Entry 7M0U (X-ray diffraction, 3.09 A resolution); this record covers chains A and B.

Chain A:
Protein: Serine/threonine-protein kinase B-raf
Organism: Homo sapiens
Notes: EC 2.7.11.1
UniProtKB: P15056 (BRAF_HUMAN); numbering as in UniProt (aligned over 445-723)
Sequence (283 residues; row label = number of the first residue in the row):
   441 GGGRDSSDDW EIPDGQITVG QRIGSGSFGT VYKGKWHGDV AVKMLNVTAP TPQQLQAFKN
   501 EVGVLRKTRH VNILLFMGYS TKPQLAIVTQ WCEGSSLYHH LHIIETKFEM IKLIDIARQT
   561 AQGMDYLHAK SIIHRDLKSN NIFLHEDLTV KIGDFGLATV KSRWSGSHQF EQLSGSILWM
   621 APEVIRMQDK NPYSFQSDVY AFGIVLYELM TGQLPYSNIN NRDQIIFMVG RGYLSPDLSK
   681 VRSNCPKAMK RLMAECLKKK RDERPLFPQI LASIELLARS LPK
Not modelled in the structure: 441-448, 723
Construct notes: expression tag (441-444)
Ion coordination: Mg2+: Asn581, Asp594 (together with AMP-PNP)
Residues lining bound ligands: AMP-PNP (ANP; phosphoaminophosphonic acid-adenylate ester): Ile463, Gly464, Ser465, Gly466, Ser467, Phe468, Gly469, Val471, Ala481, Lys483, Leu514, Thr529, Gln530, Trp531, Cys532, Ser536, His539, Asp576, Lys578, Asn580, Asn581, Phe583, Asp594

Chain B:
Protein: Dual specificity mitogen-activated protein kinase kinase 1
Organism: Homo sapiens
Notes: EC 2.7.12.2
UniProtKB: Q02750 (MP2K1_HUMAN); residue numbers follow UniProt; this construct covers 1-393
Sequence (397 residues; numbered -3 to 393; the number before each row is that of its first residue; numbers below 1 keep their minus sign (Gly-3 is residue -3)):
    -3 GGGRMPKKKP TPIQLNPAPD GSAVNGTSSA ETNLEALQKK LEELELDEQQ RKRLEAFLTQ
    57 KQKVGELKDD DFEKISELGA GNGGVVFKVS HKPSGLVMAR KLIHLEIKPA IRNQIIRELQ
   117 VLHECNSPYI VGFYGAFYSD GEISICMEHM DGGSLDQVLK KAGRIPEQIL GKVSIAVIKG
   177 LTYLREKHKI MHRDVKPSNI LVNSRGEIKL CDFGVSGQLI DAMANAFVGT RSYMSPERLQ
   237 GTHYSVQSDI WSMGLSLVEM AVGRYPIPPP DAKELELMFG CQVEGDAAET PPRPRTPGRP
   297 LSSYGMDSRP PMAIFELLDY IVNEPPPKLP SGVFSLEFQD FVNKCLIKNP AERADLKQLM
   357 VHAFIKRSDA EEVDFAGWLC STIGLNQPST PTHAAGV
Not modelled in the structure: -3 to 42, 275-306, 386-393
Construct notes: expression tag (-3 to 0); engineered mutation Ala218 (Ser in Q02750), Ala222 (Ser in Q02750)
Ion coordination: Mg2+: Asn195, Asp208 (together with AMP-PNP)
Residues lining bound ligands:
  - AMP-PNP (ANP; phosphoaminophosphonic acid-adenylate ester): Leu74, Gly75, Ala76, Gly77, Asn78, Gly79, Gly80, Val82, Ala95, Lys97, Met143, Glu144, His145, Met146, Gly149, Ser150, Gln153, Asp190, Lys192, Ser194, Asn195, Leu197, Asp208
  - QO7 (5-[(4-bromo-2-fluorophenyl)amino]-4-fluoro-N-(2-hydroxyethoxy)-1-methyl-1H-benzimidazole-6-carboxamide): Gly79, Gly80, Lys97, Ile99, Leu115, Leu118, Val127, Ile141, Met143, Cys207, Asp208, Phe209, Gly210, Val211, Ser212, Leu215, Ile216, Met219

How chain A and chain B interact:
Pairs across the interface (58; chain A residue first):
  Gly466(A) - Phe223(B)
  Ser467(A) - Phe223(B)
  Tyr538(A) - Glu102(B)
  Tyr538(A) - Asn221(B)  hydrogen bond
  His539(A) - Glu102(B)  salt bridge
  His542(A) - Lys104(B)
  Ile543(A) - Glu102(B)
  Ile543(A) - Ile103(B)
  Ile543(A) - Lys104(B)
  Ile543(A) - Pro105(B)
  Glu545(A) - Lys104(B)
  Lys578(A) - Phe223(B)
  Gln612(A) - Met308(B)  hydrogen bond (side chain-backbone)
  Leu613(A) - Val224(B)
  Leu613(A) - Ile310(B)  hydrophobic
  Ser614(A) - Val224(B)
  Gly615(A) - Phe223(B)
  Gly615(A) - Val224(B)  hydrogen bond (backbone-backbone)
  Ser616(A) - Phe223(B)
  Ile617(A) - Ala222(B)
  Ile617(A) - Val224(B)
  Leu618(A) - Asn221(B)
  Trp619(A) - Asn221(B)
  Ile625(A) - Phe311(B)
  Arg626(A) - Phe311(B)
  Gln628(A) - Glu312(B)  hydrogen bond
  Leu654(A) - Asn221(B)
  Ser657(A) - Asp217(B)
  Asn660(A) - Ile216(B)
  Asn660(A) - Asp217(B)
  Asn660(A) - Ala220(B)
  Asn661(A) - Ala220(B)
  Asn661(A) - Met230(B)
  Asn661(A) - Arg234(B)
  Arg662(A) - Asn78(B)
  Arg662(A) - Ala222(B)
  Arg662(A) - Phe223(B)
  Arg662(A) - Gly225(B)
  Asp663(A) - Ser228(B)  hydrogen bond
  Asp663(A) - Met230(B)
  Asp663(A) - Leu235(B)
  Asp663(A) - Leu314(B)
  Gln664(A) - Arg234(B)
  Gln664(A) - Leu235(B)
  Gln664(A) - Gly237(B)  hydrogen bond (side chain-backbone)
  Ile666(A) - Phe311(B)
  Ile666(A) - Leu314(B)  hydrophobic
  Phe667(A) - Leu235(B)
  Phe667(A) - Gln236(B)
  Phe667(A) - Phe311(B)
  Phe667(A) - Leu314(B)
  Phe667(A) - Asp315(B)
  Met668(A) - Leu235(B)
  Met668(A) - Gln236(B)
  Gly670(A) - Phe311(B)
  Arg671(A) - Phe311(B)
  Arg671(A) - Asp315(B)  salt bridge
  Arg671(A) - Asn319(B)
Also at the interface, not in a pair above, chain A (35 interface residues in all): Asn580, Ile659, Ile665, Tyr673
Also at the interface, not in a pair above, chain B (30 interface residues in all): Met219, Pro307, Ala309, Val318

Overview:
Chain A and chain B form an interface of 35 and 30 residues respectively, with 6 hydrogen bonds and 2 salt
bridges. Polar pairs include His539(A)-Glu102(B), Arg671(A)-Asp315(B) and Tyr538(A)-Asn221(B). Ligands of
chain A: AMP-PNP. Bound to chain B: compound QO7 and AMP-PNP.
Here chain A is Serine/threonine-protein kinase B-raf and chain B is Dual specificity mitogen-activated
protein kinase kinase 1, both from Homo sapiens. Entry 7M0U (Crystal structure of the BRAF:MEK1 kinases in
complex with AMPPNP and Binimetinib) was determined by X-ray diffraction together with 6V2W, 7M0T, 7M0V, 7M0W,
7M0X, 7M0Y and 7M0Z from the same study.
